7ZIY - chain A; structure by X-ray diffraction, 1.70 A resolution.

== Chain A ==
Protein: Haloalkane dehalogenase
From: Rhodococcus sp
Notes: EC 3.8.1.5
UniProt: P0A3G3 (DHAA_RHOSO); residues 4-293 here = UniProt positions 4-293
Chain sequence (293 residues; numbered 3 to 295; the number before each row is that of its first residue):
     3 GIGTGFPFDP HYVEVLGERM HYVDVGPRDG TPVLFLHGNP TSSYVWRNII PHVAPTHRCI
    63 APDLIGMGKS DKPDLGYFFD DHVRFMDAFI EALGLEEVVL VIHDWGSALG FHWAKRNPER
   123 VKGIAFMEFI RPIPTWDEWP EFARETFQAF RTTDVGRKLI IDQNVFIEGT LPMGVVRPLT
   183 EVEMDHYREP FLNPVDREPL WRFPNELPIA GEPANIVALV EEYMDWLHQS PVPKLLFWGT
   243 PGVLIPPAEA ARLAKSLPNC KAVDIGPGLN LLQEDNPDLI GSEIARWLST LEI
Differences from the reference sequence: expression tag (3, 294-295); engineered mutation Val47 (Leu in P0A3G3), Thr58 (Ser in P0A3G3), Gly78 (Asp in P0A3G3), Phe87 (Tyr in P0A3G3), Met88 (Leu in P0A3G3), Phe128 (Cys in P0A3G3), Thr155 (Ala in P0A3G3), Lys160 (Glu in P0A3G3), Val167 (Ala in P0A3G3), Thr172 (Ala in P0A3G3), Met175 (Lys in P0A3G3), Gly176 (Cys in P0A3G3), Asn195 (Lys in P0A3G3), Glu224 (Ala in P0A3G3), Asp227 (Asn in P0A3G3), Lys257 (Glu in P0A3G3), Ala264 (Thr in P0A3G3), Asn272 (His in P0A3G3), Leu273 (Tyr in P0A3G3), Ser291 (Pro in P0A3G3), Thr292 (Ala in P0A3G3)
Bound ions: Ca2+: Gly19, Asn261
Small-molecule neighbours: IYI ([9-[2-carboxy-5-[2-[2-[5-(trifluoromethylsulfonylamino)pentoxy]ethoxy]ethylcarbamoyl]phenyl]-6-(dimethylamino)xanthen-3-ylidene]-dimethyl-azanium): Asn41, Asp106, Trp107, Ile132, Trp141, Phe144, Ala145, Thr148, Phe149, Phe152, Gln165, Val167, Phe168, Glu170, Gly171, Thr172, Pro174, Met175, Gly176, Phe205, Pro206, Leu209, Val245, Leu246, Asn272
Curated features (UniProtKB/Swiss-Prot):
  - active site: Asp106 (Nucleophile), Glu130 (Proton donor)
Reported in the primary citation:
  - conformationally variable residues (side-chain flip): Leu209, Ile211
  - binding site for IYI: Asp106
  - catalytic residues: Asp106 (citing earlier work)
  - mutagenesis - D106A (57-fold): decreased binding to (trifluoromethyl)sulfonamide of xHTLs

== Overview ==
Bound to chain A: compound IYI. The Ca2+ site is built by Gly19 and Asn261. UniProt lists active-site residues
Asp106 and Glu130. The paper reports the catalytic residue Asp106; D106A reduces binding to
(trifluoromethyl)sulfonamide of xHTLs.
Chain A is Haloalkane dehalogenase (Rhodococcus sp); the structure, X-ray structure of the haloalkane
dehalogenase HaloTag7 bound to a pentyltrifluoromethanesulfonamide tetramethylrhodamine ligand (TMR-T5), was
determined by X-ray diffraction, deposited together with 7ZIZ and 7ZJ0.
